PDB entry 7ADE | electron microscopy, 4.20 A resolution (low resolution: residue-level contacts below are approximate; hydrogen-bond / salt-bridge calls are withheld) | chains U and V of the 15 polymer chains in the assembly

# Chain U (and V)
Name: DNA-directed RNA polymerase subunit alpha
Source organism: Escherichia coli
Notes: EC 2.7.7.6; chain V of this document is another copy of the same molecule, construct and numbering; everything in this record applies to it too
Reference sequence: P0A7Z4 (RPOA_ECOLI); residues 1-329 here = UniProt positions 1-329
Sequence (329 residues; numbered 1 to 329; the number before each row is that of its first residue):
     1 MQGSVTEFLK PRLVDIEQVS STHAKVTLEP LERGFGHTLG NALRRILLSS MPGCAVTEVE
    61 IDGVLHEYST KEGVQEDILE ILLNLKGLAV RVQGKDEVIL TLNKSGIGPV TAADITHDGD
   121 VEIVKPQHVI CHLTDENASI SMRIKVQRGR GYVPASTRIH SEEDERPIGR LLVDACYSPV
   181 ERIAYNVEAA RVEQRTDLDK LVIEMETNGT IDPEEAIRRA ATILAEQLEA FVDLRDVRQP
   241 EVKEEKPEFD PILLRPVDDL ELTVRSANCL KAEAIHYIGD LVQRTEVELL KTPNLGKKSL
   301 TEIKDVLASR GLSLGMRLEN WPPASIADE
Unresolved in the structure: 1-3, 239-329 (chain V: 1-4, 326-329)
Curated features (UniProtKB/Swiss-Prot):
  - region: Glu162 to Glu165 (Required for interaction with Crp at class II promoters)
  - modified residue: Arg265 (ADP-ribosylarginine), Lys297 (N6-acetyllysine), Lys298 (N6-acetyllysine)
  - mutagenesis: Arg45 (R45C: In rpoA112; temperature-sensitive, blocks RNA polymerase assembly), Glu162 to Glu165 (5-fold decrease in CRP-class II promoter-dependent transcription), Glu165 (E165K: 5-fold decrease in CRP-class II promoter-dependent transcription), Arg191 (R191C: In rpoA101; temperature-sensitive)

# Interface between chain U and chain V
Residue-residue contacts - 67 pairs, chain U then chain V:
  Val5(U) - Arg150(V)
  Thr6(U) - Pro52(V)
  Phe8(U) - Arg150(V)
  Phe8(U) - Ile223(V)
  Phe8(U) - Gln227(V)
  Leu9(U) - Gln227(V)
  Lys10(U) - Gln227(V)
  Lys10(U) - Ala230(V)
  Pro11(U) - Gln227(V)
  Pro11(U) - Ala230(V)
  Pro11(U) - Phe231(V)
  Arg12(U) - Phe231(V)
  Leu13(U) - Phe231(V)
  Leu28(U) - Phe231(V)
  Phe35(U) - Ser50(V)
  Phe35(U) - Gln227(V)
  Thr38(U) - Ala42(V)
  Thr38(U) - Arg45(V)
  Leu39(U) - Leu228(V)
  Asn41(U) - Asn41(V)
  Ala42(U) - Thr38(V)
  Arg45(U) - Gly34(V)
  Arg45(U) - His37(V)
  Arg45(U) - Thr38(V)
  Ile46(U) - Phe35(V)
  Ser49(U) - Phe35(V)
  Ser50(U) - Phe8(V)
  Asn103(U) - Glu261(V)
  His117(U) - Arg255(V)
  Asp118(U) - Arg255(V)
  Gly119(U) - Arg255(V)
  Ser141(U) - Glu261(V)
  Gly149(U) - Val5(V)
  Gly149(U) - Thr6(V)
  Arg150(U) - Val5(V)
  Arg150(U) - Thr6(V)
  Arg150(U) - Glu7(V)
  Arg150(U) - Phe8(V)
  Arg150(U) - Glu32(V)
  Arg218(U) - Phe231(V)
  Arg218(U) - Val232(V)
  Arg218(U) - Asp233(V)
  Arg218(U) - Leu234(V)
  Arg219(U) - Thr6(V)
  Ala221(U) - Phe231(V)
  Thr222(U) - Asp233(V)
  Ile223(U) - Phe8(V)
  Ile223(U) - Phe35(V)
  Leu224(U) - Leu228(V)
  Ala225(U) - Val232(V)
  Glu226(U) - Lys10(V)
  Gln227(U) - Phe8(V)
  Gln227(U) - Leu9(V)
  Gln227(U) - Phe35(V)
  Leu228(U) - Ala221(V)
  Leu228(U) - Leu224(V)
  Leu228(U) - Ala225(V)
  Glu229(U) - Lys10(V)
  Ala230(U) - Lys10(V)
  Ala230(U) - Pro11(V)
  Val232(U) - Arg218(V)
  Val232(U) - Ala221(V)
  Leu234(U) - Ile217(V)
  Leu234(U) - Arg218(V)
  Arg235(U) - Leu13(V)
  Arg235(U) - Arg218(V)
  Val237(U) - Leu13(V)
Also at the interface, not in a pair above, chain U (51 interface residues in all): Ser4, Leu31, Arg33, Gly34, Pro52, Glu215, Phe231, Asp233, Asp236, Arg238
Also at the interface, not in a pair above, chain V (41 interface residues in all): Leu28, Leu39, Leu43, Ile46, Arg148, Glu226, Arg238

# In short
51 residues of chain U face 41 of chain V across their interface. UniProt lists 6 mutagenesis sites on chain
U.
Both chains are DNA-directed RNA polymerase subunit alpha (Escherichia coli). Entry 7ADE (Transcription
termination complex IVa) was determined by electron microscopy, deposited together with 6Z9P, 6Z9Q, 6Z9R,
6Z9S, 6Z9T, 7ADB, 7ADC and 7ADD.
